1RZ9 - chains G and B of the 7 polymer chains in the assembly; structure by X-ray diffraction, 3.10 A resolution.

== Chain G ==
Molecule: 26-nt DNA strand
Sequence (26 nucleotides; numbered 1 to 26; the number before each row is that of its first residue):
     1 CACGAGCCAG CGAGCGAGCG AACGCG

== Chain B ==
Molecule: Rep protein
Organism: Adeno-associated virus - 5
Notes: fragment: AAV5 Rep Nuclease Domain
UniProtKB: Q9YJC1 (Q9YJC1_9VIRU); residue numbers follow UniProt; this construct covers 1-197
Amino-acid sequence (197 residues; row label = number of the first residue in the row):
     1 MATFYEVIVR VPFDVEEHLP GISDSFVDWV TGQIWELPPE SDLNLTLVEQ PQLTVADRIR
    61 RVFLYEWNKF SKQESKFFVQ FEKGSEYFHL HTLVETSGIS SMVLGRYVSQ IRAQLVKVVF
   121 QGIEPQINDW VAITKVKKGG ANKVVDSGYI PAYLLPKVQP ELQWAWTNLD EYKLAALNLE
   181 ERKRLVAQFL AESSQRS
Disordered / not traced: 194-197
What the authors report for this chain:
  - catalytic residues: Tyr153
  - binding site for the 26-nt DNA strand: Met102, Arg106, Lys137, Lys138, Gly139

== How chain G and chain B interact ==
Contacting residue pairs - 15 pairs, chain G then chain B:
  DG10(G) - Met102(B)  base contact
  DG10(G) - Gly105(B)  phosphate contact
  DG10(G) - Arg106(B)  sugar contact
  DC11(G) - Ser101(B)  phosphate contact
  DC11(G) - Met102(B)  sugar contact
  DC11(G) - Gly105(B)  hydrogen bond to the phosphate
  DC11(G) - Ile133(B)  phosphate contact
  DC11(G) - Lys135(B)  salt bridge to the phosphate
  DC11(G) - Asn142(B)  phosphate contact
  DG12(G) - Ser101(B)  hydrogen bond to the phosphate
  DG12(G) - Gly139(B)  sugar contact
  DG12(G) - Gly140(B)  base contact
  DG12(G) - Ala141(B)  phosphate contact
  DG12(G) - Asn142(B)  hydrogen bond to the phosphate
  DA13(G) - Gly139(B)  hydrogen bond to the base
Also at the interface, not in a pair above, chain G (6 interface residues in all): DA9, DG14
Also at the interface, not in a pair above, chain B (12 interface residues in all): Leu104, Lys137

== In short ==
The interface between chain G and chain B involves 6 residues on one side and 12 on the other; the contacts
include 4 hydrogen bonds and 1 salt bridge. Among the polar pairs are DA13(G)-Gly139(B), DC11(G)-Gly105(B) and
DG12(G)-Ser101(B). From the paper: the catalytic residue Tyr153(B); a binding site for the 26-nt DNA strand at
Met102(B), Arg106(B) and Lys137(B) among others.
Here chain G is a 26-nt DNA strand and chain B is Rep protein (Adeno-associated virus - 5). Entry 1RZ9
(Crystal Structure of AAV Rep complexed with the Rep-binding sequence) was determined by X-ray diffraction
(same publication as 1UUT).
